Entry 3ZZN (X-ray diffraction, 2.90 A resolution); this record covers chains B and C of the 4 polymer chains in the assembly.

[Chain B (and C)]
Molecule: Lactate dehydrogenase
Source organism: Thermus thermophilus
Notes: EC 1.1.1.27; chain C of this document is another copy of the same molecule, construct and numbering; everything in this record applies to it too
UniProtKB: Q5SJA1 (LDH_THET8); the construct has insertions or renumbered stretches relative to UniProt, so the offset changes along the chain: 22-80 = UniProt 1-59; 83-103 = UniProt 60-80; 105-131 = UniProt 81-107; 133-208 = UniProt 110-185; 3 more segments
Sequence (310 residues; numbered 22 to 331 plus 8 insertion-coded residues; 8 numbers in that range are skipped by the numbering (no residue carries them; nothing is unmodelled there); the number before each row is that of its first residue; a row labelled like 132A-132B holds insertion residues (132A, then the next letters in order)):
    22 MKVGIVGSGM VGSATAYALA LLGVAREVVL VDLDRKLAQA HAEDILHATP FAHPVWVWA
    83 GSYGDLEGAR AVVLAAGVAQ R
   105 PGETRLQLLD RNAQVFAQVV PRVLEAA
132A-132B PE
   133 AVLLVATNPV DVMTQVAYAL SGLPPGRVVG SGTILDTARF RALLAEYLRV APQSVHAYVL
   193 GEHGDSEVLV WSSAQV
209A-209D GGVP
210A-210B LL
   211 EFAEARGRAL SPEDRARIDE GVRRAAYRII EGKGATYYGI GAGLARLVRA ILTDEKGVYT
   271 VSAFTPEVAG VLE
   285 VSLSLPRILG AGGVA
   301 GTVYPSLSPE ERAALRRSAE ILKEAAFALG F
Construct notes: engineered mutation Trp79 (Arg58 in Q5SJA1), Ala151 (Arg128 in Q5SJA1), Ala279 (Glu260 in Q5SJA1), Ala299 (Glu279 in Q5SJA1), Ala313 (Glu292 in Q5SJA1)
Swiss-Prot annotation at these positions:
  - active site: His195 (Proton acceptor)
  - binding site (NAD(+)): Met31, Val32, Asp53, Tyr85, Gly99, Val100, Ala138 to Asn140, Ser163
  - binding site (substrate): Gln102, Arg109, Asn140 to Asp143, Asp168 to Arg171, Thr246
  - binding site (beta-D-fructose 1,6-bisphosphate): Arg173, His188
  - modified residue: Tyr237 (Phosphotyrosine)

[How chain B and chain C interact]
Residue-residue contacts - 35 pairs, chain B then chain C:
  Arg181(B) - Lys266(C)
  Val182(B) - Lys266(C)
  Val182(B) - Ile292(C)  hydrophobic
  Ala183(B) - Glu265(C)
  Ala183(B) - Lys266(C)  hydrogen bond (backbone-backbone)
  Ala183(B) - Gly267(C)
  Ser186(B) - Val268(C)
  His188(B) - Gly209A(C)  hydrogen bond (side chain-backbone)
  His188(B) - Gly209B(C)  hydrogen bond (side chain-backbone)
  Tyr190(B) - Gly209A(C)  hydrogen bond (side chain-backbone)
  Gln207(B) - Gln207(C)
  Gln207(B) - Gly209B(C)  hydrogen bond (side chain-backbone)
  Gly209A(B) - His188(C)  hydrogen bond (backbone-side chain)
  Gly209A(B) - Tyr190(C)  hydrogen bond (backbone-side chain)
  Gly209A(B) - Val303(C)
  Gly209B(B) - His188(C)  hydrogen bond (backbone-side chain)
  Gly209B(B) - Gln207(C)  hydrogen bond (backbone-side chain)
  Val209C(B) - Val303(C)  hydrophobic
  Val209C(B) - Tyr304(C)
  Val209C(B) - Pro305(C)  hydrophobic
  Arg216(B) - Ile292(C)
  Arg216(B) - Ala299(C)  hydrogen bond (side chain-backbone)
  Glu265(B) - Ala183(C)
  Lys266(B) - Arg181(C)
  Lys266(B) - Val182(C)
  Lys266(B) - Ala183(C)  hydrogen bond (backbone-backbone)
  Gly267(B) - Ala183(C)
  Val268(B) - Ser186(C)
  Ile292(B) - Val182(C)  hydrophobic
  Ile292(B) - Arg216(C)
  Ala299(B) - Arg216(C)  hydrogen bond (backbone-side chain)
  Val303(B) - Gly209A(C)
  Val303(B) - Val209C(C)  hydrophobic
  Tyr304(B) - Val209C(C)
  Pro305(B) - Val209C(C)  hydrophobic
Other interface residues (no listed pair), chain B (23 interface residues in all): Gln185, Phe212, Gly301
Other interface residues (no listed pair), chain C (23 interface residues in all): Gln185, Phe212, Gly301

[In short]
The chain B/chain C interface involves 23 residues from each chain; the contacts include 12 hydrogen bonds.
Polar pairs include His188(B)-Gly209A(C), Tyr190(B)-Gly209A(C) and Gln207(B)-Gly209B(C).
Both chains are Lactate dehydrogenase (Thermus thermophilus). Entry 3ZZN (5-Mutant (R79W, R151A, E279A,
E299A,E313A) Lactate-Dehydrogenase from Thermus thermophillus) was determined by X-ray diffraction (same
publication as 4A73).
